6T3G - chains A and B; structure by X-ray diffraction, 1.63 A resolution.

== Chain A ==
Molecule: Genome polyprotein
From: Southampton virus (serotype 3)
Notes: EC 3.6.1.15, 3.4.22.66, 2.7.7.48
Reference sequence: Q04544 (POLG_SOUV3); residues 1-172 here correspond to UniProt positions 1100-1271 (UniProt number = residue number + 1099)
Sequence (172 residues; numbered 1 to 172; the number before each row is that of its first residue):
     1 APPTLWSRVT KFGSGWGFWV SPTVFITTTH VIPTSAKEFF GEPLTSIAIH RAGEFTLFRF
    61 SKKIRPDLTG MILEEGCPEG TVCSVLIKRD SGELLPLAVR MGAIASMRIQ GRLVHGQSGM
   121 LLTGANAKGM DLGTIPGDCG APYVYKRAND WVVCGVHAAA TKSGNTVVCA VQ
Small-molecule neighbours: JOV (3-chloro-N-(1-hydroxy-2-methylpropan-2-yl)benzamide): Lys11, Phe12, Gly13, Ser14, Pro33

== Chain B ==
Molecule: Genome polyprotein
From: Southampton virus (serotype 3)
Notes: EC 3.6.1.15, 3.4.22.66, 2.7.7.48
Reference sequence: Q04544 (POLG_SOUV3); residues 3-173 here correspond to UniProt positions 1102-1272 (UniProt number = residue number + 1099)
Sequence (171 residues; numbered 3 to 173; the number before each row is that of its first residue):
     3 PTLWSRVTKF GSGWGFWVSP TVFITTTHVI PTSAKEFFGE PLTSIAIHRA GEFTLFRFSK
    63 KIRPDLTGMI LEEGCPEGTV CSVLIKRDSG ELLPLAVRMG AIASMRIQGR LVHGQSGMLL
   123 TGANAKGMDL GTIPGDCGAP YVYKRANDWV VCGVHAAATK SGNTVVCAVQ A

== Chain A / chain B interface ==
Contacting residue pairs - 38 pairs, chain A then chain B:
  Ala1(A) - Glu93(B)  hydrogen bond (backbone-side chain)
  Ala1(A) - Asp131(B)  hydrogen bond (backbone-side chain)
  Trp6(A) - Glu93(B)  hydrogen bond
  Val82(A) - Met130(B)
  Val82(A) - Leu132(B)  hydrophobic
  Cys83(A) - Met130(B)
  Ser84(A) - Met130(B)
  Glu93(A) - Leu94(B)
  Leu94(A) - Gly92(B)  hydrogen bond (backbone-backbone)
  Leu94(A) - Glu93(B)
  Leu94(A) - Leu94(B)  hydrogen bond (backbone-backbone)
  Leu95(A) - Leu94(B)
  Leu95(A) - Pro96(B)
  Pro96(A) - Leu94(B)
  Pro96(A) - Leu95(B)
  Leu97(A) - Pro96(B)  hydrophobic
  Ala98(A) - Leu132(B)  hydrophobic
  Leu122(A) - Leu97(B)
  Leu122(A) - Ala98(B)  hydrogen bond (backbone-backbone)
  Leu122(A) - Thr123(B)
  Thr123(A) - Ser84(B)  hydrogen bond (backbone-side chain)
  Thr123(A) - Pro96(B)
  Thr123(A) - Leu97(B)
  Thr123(A) - Ala98(B)
  Gly124(A) - Val82(B)
  Gly124(A) - Ser84(B)
  Gly124(A) - Ala98(B)
  Ala125(A) - Val82(B)
  Asp131(A) - Thr4(B)  hydrogen bond
  Asp131(A) - Leu5(B)
  Asp131(A) - Trp6(B)  hydrogen bond (backbone-side chain)
  Leu132(A) - Ser84(B)
  Leu132(A) - Pro96(B)  hydrophobic
  Leu132(A) - Trp151(B)  hydrophobic
  Val144(A) - Met130(B)
  Tyr145(A) - Met130(B)  hydrophobic
  Lys146(A) - Met130(B)
  Trp151(A) - Met130(B)  hydrophobic
Interface residues without a listed pair, chain A (22 interface residues in all): Gly92
Interface residues without a listed pair, chain B (23 interface residues in all): Cys83, Leu86, Lys88, Ser91, Leu122, Gly129

== In short ==
The interface between chain A and chain B involves 22 residues on one side and 23 on the other; the contacts
include 9 hydrogen bonds. Polar pairs include Ala1(A)-Glu93(B), Ala1(A)-Asp131(B) and Trp6(A)-Glu93(B).
Ligands of chain A: compound JOV.
Chain A is Genome polyprotein and chain B is Genome polyprotein, both from Southampton virus (serotype 3); the
structure, 3C-like protease from Southampton virus complexed with FMOPL000324a, was determined by X-ray
diffraction, deposited together with 6T1Q, 6T2I, 6T2X, 6T49, 6T4E, 6T4S and 14 further entries.
